Entry 8TX3 (electron microscopy, 2.99 A resolution); this record covers chains A and B of the 12 polymer chains in the assembly.

[Chain A]
Protein: Hemagglutinin
From: Influenza A virus (A/Victoria/361/2011(H3N2))
UniProtKB: L0HR89 (L0HR89_9INFA); residues -15 to 329 here correspond to UniProt positions 1-345 (UniProt number = residue number + 16)
Amino-acid sequence (350 residues; each row starts with the number of its first residue; numbers below 1 keep their minus sign (Met-15 is residue -15)):
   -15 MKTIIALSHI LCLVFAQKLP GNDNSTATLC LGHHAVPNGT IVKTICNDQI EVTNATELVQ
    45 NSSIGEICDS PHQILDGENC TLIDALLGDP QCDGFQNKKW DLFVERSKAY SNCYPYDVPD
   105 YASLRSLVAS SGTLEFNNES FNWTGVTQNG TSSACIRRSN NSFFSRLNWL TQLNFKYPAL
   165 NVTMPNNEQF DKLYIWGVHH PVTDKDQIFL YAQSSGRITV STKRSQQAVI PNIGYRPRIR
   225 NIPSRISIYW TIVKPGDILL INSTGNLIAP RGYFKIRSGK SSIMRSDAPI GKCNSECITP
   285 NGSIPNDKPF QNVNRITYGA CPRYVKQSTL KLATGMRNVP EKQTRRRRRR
Not modelled in the structure: -15 to 0, 326-334
Disulfide bonds: Cys52-Cys277, Cys64-Cys76, Cys97-Cys139, Cys281-Cys305
Glycans and other covalent adducts: N-acetylglucosamine (NAG) linked to Asn63, Asn126, Asn133
Construct notes: conflict Cys30 (Thr46 in L0HR89); expression tag (330-334)

[Chain B]
Protein: Hemagglutinin
From: Influenza A virus (A/Victoria/361/2011(H3N2))
UniProtKB: L0HR89 (L0HR89_9INFA); residues 1-176 here correspond to UniProt positions 346-521 (UniProt number = residue number + 345)
Amino-acid sequence (222 residues; each row starts with the number of its first residue):
     1 GIFGAIAGFI ENGWEGMVDG WYGFRHQNSE GRGQAADLKS TQAAIDCING KLNRLIGKTN
    61 EKFHQIEKEF SEVEGRIQDL EKYVEDTKID LWSYNAELLV ALENQHTIDL TDSEMNKLFE
   121 KTKKQLRENA EDMGNGCFKI YHKCDNACIG SIRNGTYDHD VYRDEALNNR FQIKGVSGRL
   181 VPRGSPGSGY IPEAPRDGQA YVRKDGEWVL LSTFLGHHHH HH
Not modelled in the structure: 174-222
Disulfide bonds: Cys144-Cys148
Glycans and other covalent adducts: N-acetylglucosamine (NAG) linked to Asn154
Construct notes: conflict Cys47 (Gln392 in L0HR89); expression tag (177-222)

[How chain A and chain B interact]
Inter-chain disulfides: Cys14(A)-Cys137(B)
Contacting residue pairs - 148 pairs, chain A then chain B:
  Gln1(A) - Ile10(B)
  Gln1(A) - Glu11(B)
  Gln1(A) - Asn12(B)
  Gln1(A) - Trp14(B)
  Gln1(A) - Asn135(B)  hydrogen bond (side chain-backbone)
  Leu3(A) - Gln27(B)
  Leu3(A) - Arg32(B)
  Leu3(A) - Cys137(B)  hydrophobic
  Gly5(A) - Gln27(B)
  Asn6(A) - Asn28(B)
  Asn8(A) - Ser29(B)
  Asn8(A) - Lys143(B)
  Ser9(A) - His142(B)
  Ser9(A) - Lys143(B)  hydrogen bond (backbone-backbone)
  Thr10(A) - Lys139(B)
  Thr10(A) - Ile140(B)
  Thr10(A) - Tyr141(B)
  Thr10(A) - His142(B)
  Ala11(A) - Gln27(B)
  Ala11(A) - Asn28(B)
  Ala11(A) - Phe138(B)
  Ala11(A) - Lys139(B)
  Ala11(A) - Ile140(B)  hydrogen bond (backbone-backbone)
  Ala11(A) - His142(B)
  Thr12(A) - Arg25(B)
  Thr12(A) - His26(B)
  Thr12(A) - Gln27(B)  hydrogen bond (backbone-backbone)
  Thr12(A) - Cys137(B)
  Thr12(A) - Phe138(B)
  Leu13(A) - Phe24(B)  hydrophobic
  Leu13(A) - Arg25(B)
  Leu13(A) - Thr122(B)
  Leu13(A) - Cys137(B)  hydrogen bond (backbone-side chain)
  Leu13(A) - Phe138(B)  hydrogen bond (backbone-backbone)
  Leu13(A) - Ile140(B)  hydrophobic
  Leu13(A) - Ile152(B)  hydrophobic
  Cys14(A) - Trp14(B)  hydrophobic
  Cys14(A) - Phe24(B)
  Cys14(A) - Arg25(B)  hydrogen bond (backbone-backbone)
  Cys14(A) - Gly136(B)
  Cys14(A) - Cys137(B)  disulfide
  Leu15(A) - Ile10(B)
  Leu15(A) - Trp14(B)
  Leu15(A) - Gly23(B)
  Leu15(A) - Met115(B)  hydrophobic
  Leu15(A) - Leu118(B)  hydrophobic
  Leu15(A) - Phe119(B)  hydrophobic
  Leu15(A) - Thr122(B)
  Leu15(A) - Gly136(B)  hydrogen bond (backbone-backbone)
  Leu15(A) - Phe138(B)  hydrophobic
  Gly16(A) - Trp14(B)
  Gly16(A) - Tyr22(B)
  Gly16(A) - Gly23(B)  hydrogen bond (backbone-backbone)
  Gly16(A) - Met115(B)
  His17(A) - Ile6(B)
  His17(A) - Ile10(B)
  His17(A) - Gly13(B)
  His17(A) - Trp14(B)  hydrogen bond (backbone-backbone)
  His17(A) - Trp21(B)
  His18(A) - Trp14(B)
  His18(A) - Met17(B)
  His18(A) - Gly20(B)
  His18(A) - Trp21(B)  hydrogen bond (backbone-backbone)
  Ala19(A) - Gly13(B)
  Ala19(A) - Trp14(B)  hydrogen bond (backbone-backbone)
  Pro21(A) - Glu15(B)
  Val26(A) - Asn104(B)
  Lys27(A) - Ala101(B)
  Lys27(A) - Asn104(B)  hydrogen bond (backbone-side chain)
  Thr28(A) - Asn104(B)
  Thr28(A) - Gln105(B)
  Thr28(A) - Ile108(B)
  Ile29(A) - Gln105(B)  hydrogen bond (backbone-side chain)
  Cys30(A) - Gln105(B)  hydrogen bond (backbone-side chain)
  Ile34(A) - Ile108(B)  hydrophobic
  Leu42(A) - Leu55(B)  hydrophobic
  Leu42(A) - Val100(B)  hydrophobic
  Arg109(A) - Glu67(B)  salt bridge
  Ser110(A) - His64(B)  hydrogen bond
  Lys264(A) - Phe63(B)
  Ser265(A) - His64(B)
  Ser266(A) - Phe63(B)  hydrogen bond (side chain-backbone)
  Ser266(A) - His64(B)
  Arg269(A) - Glu67(B)  salt bridge
  Arg269(A) - Glu69(B)
  Asn290(A) - Thr59(B)
  Asp291(A) - Ile56(B)
  Asp291(A) - Gly57(B)  hydrogen bond (backbone-backbone)
  Pro293(A) - Leu55(B)
  Phe294(A) - Ala96(B)  hydrophobic
  Phe294(A) - Leu99(B)  hydrophobic
  Arg299(A) - Lys68(B)
  Arg299(A) - Glu85(B)
  Arg299(A) - Asp86(B)  salt bridge
  Arg299(A) - Ile89(B)
  Ile300(A) - Glu69(B)
  Thr301(A) - Lys62(B)
  Thr301(A) - Gln65(B)
  Tyr302(A) - Lys62(B)
  Tyr302(A) - Phe63(B)
  Gly303(A) - Asn60(B)
  Gly303(A) - Glu61(B)
  Gly303(A) - Lys62(B)  hydrogen bond (backbone-backbone)
  Ala304(A) - Thr59(B)
  Ala304(A) - Asn60(B)
  Ala304(A) - Glu61(B)
  Cys305(A) - Thr59(B)
  Cys305(A) - Asn60(B)
  Arg307(A) - Asn60(B)
  Arg307(A) - Trp92(B)
  Tyr308(A) - Ile89(B)  hydrophobic
  Val309(A) - Trp92(B)
  Val309(A) - Ser93(B)
  Val309(A) - Ala96(B)  hydrophobic
  Lys310(A) - Ile89(B)
  Lys310(A) - Asp90(B)  salt bridge
  Lys310(A) - Ser93(B)  hydrogen bond (backbone-side chain)
  Gln311(A) - Ser93(B)  hydrogen bond (side chain-backbone)
  Gln311(A) - Glu97(B)
  Leu314(A) - Ala96(B)  hydrophobic
  Leu314(A) - Glu97(B)
  Leu314(A) - Val100(B)  hydrophobic
  Lys315(A) - Val100(B)
  Lys315(A) - Asn104(B)  hydrogen bond (backbone-side chain)
  Leu316(A) - Leu52(B)  hydrophobic
  Leu316(A) - Leu55(B)  hydrophobic
  Leu316(A) - Glu103(B)
  Leu316(A) - Asn104(B)
  Ala317(A) - Asn104(B)  hydrogen bond (backbone-side chain)
  Ala317(A) - Thr107(B)
  Thr318(A) - Trp21(B)
  Thr318(A) - Ile48(B)
  Thr318(A) - Leu52(B)
  Gly319(A) - Trp21(B)
  Gly319(A) - Ile48(B)
  Gly319(A) - Thr107(B)
  Met320(A) - Ile6(B)  hydrophobic
  Met320(A) - Trp21(B)  hydrophobic
  Met320(A) - Tyr22(B)  hydrophobic
  Met320(A) - Thr111(B)
  Arg321(A) - Ile6(B)
  Arg321(A) - Ala7(B)
  Val323(A) - Ile6(B)
  Val323(A) - Glu11(B)
  Val323(A) - Asn12(B)
  Val323(A) - Gly13(B)  hydrogen bond (backbone-backbone)
  Pro324(A) - Asn12(B)
  Glu325(A) - Asn12(B)  hydrogen bond (backbone-side chain)
Other interface residues (no listed pair), chain A (65 interface residues in all): Val36, Thr40, His56, Ala113, Ser114, Ile267, Lys292, Pro306
Other interface residues (no listed pair), chain B (72 interface residues in all): Lys88, Leu102, Cys144, Ile149, Arg153, Asn169

[In short]
65 residues of chain A face 72 of chain B across their interface; the contacts include 1 disulfide bond, 25
hydrogen bonds and 4 salt bridges. Among the polar pairs are Arg109(A)-Glu67(B), Arg269(A)-Glu67(B) and
Arg299(A)-Asp86(B).
Chain A is Hemagglutinin and chain B is Hemagglutinin, both from Influenza A virus
(A/Victoria/361/2011(H3N2)); the structure, Fab 3864-6 in complex with influenza HA H3-VIC11, was determined
by electron microscopy together with 9E69, 9EI9 and 8TXU from the same study.
